7YEM - chains A and D of the 3 polymer chains in the assembly; structure by X-ray diffraction, 2.60 A resolution.

[Chain A]
Molecule: Deoxyribodipyrimidine photo-lyase
From: Methanosarcina mazei
Notes: EC 4.1.99.3
UniProtKB: A0A0F8I5V2 (A0A0F8I5V2_METMZ); residues 3-462 here correspond to UniProt positions 1-460 (UniProt number = residue number - 2)
Sequence (482 residues; each row starts with the number of its first residue; numbers below 1 keep their minus sign (Met-17 is residue -17)):
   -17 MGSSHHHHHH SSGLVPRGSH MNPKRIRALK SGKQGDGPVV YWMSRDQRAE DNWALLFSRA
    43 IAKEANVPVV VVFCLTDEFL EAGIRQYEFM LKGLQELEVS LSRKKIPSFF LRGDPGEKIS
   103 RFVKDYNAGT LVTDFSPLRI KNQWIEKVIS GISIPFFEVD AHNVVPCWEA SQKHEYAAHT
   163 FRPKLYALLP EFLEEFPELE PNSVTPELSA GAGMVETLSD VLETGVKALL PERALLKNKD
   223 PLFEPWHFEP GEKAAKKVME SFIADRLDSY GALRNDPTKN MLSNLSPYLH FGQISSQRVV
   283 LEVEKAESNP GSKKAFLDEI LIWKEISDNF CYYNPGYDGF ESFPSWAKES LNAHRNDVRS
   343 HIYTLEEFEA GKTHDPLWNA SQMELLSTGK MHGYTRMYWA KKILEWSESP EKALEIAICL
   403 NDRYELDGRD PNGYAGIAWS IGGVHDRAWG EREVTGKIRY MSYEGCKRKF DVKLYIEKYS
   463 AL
Not modelled in the structure: -17 to -3, 189-197, 463-464
Construct notes: initiating methionine (-17); expression tag (-16 to 2, 463-464); engineered mutation Thr377 (Met375 in A0A0F8I5V2)
What the authors report for this chain:
  - conformationally variable residues (side-chain flip): Arg441
  - binding site for CPD photolesion containing DNA after repair: Trp431, Arg441
  - catalytic residues: Arg256 (proposed by the authors, not directly observed)

[Chain D]
Molecule: complementary oligonucleotide to the CPD containing DNA
Sequence (14 nucleotides; row label = number of the first residue in the row):
     1 TGCGCGAAGC CGAT

[Interface between chain A and chain D]
Contacting residue pairs (18; chain A residue first):
  Lys155(A) - DG12(D)  phosphate contact
  Tyr158(A) - DC10(D)  sugar contact
  Tyr158(A) - DC11(D)  sugar contact
  Thr162(A) - DC11(D)  phosphate contact
  Thr162(A) - DG12(D)  sugar contact
  Ser327(A) - DC10(D)  phosphate contact
  Trp328(A) - DG9(D)  phosphate contact
  Trp328(A) - DC10(D)  hydrogen bond to the phosphate
  Ala430(A) - DG9(D)  sugar contact
  Trp431(A) - DA7(D)  base contact
  Trp431(A) - DA8(D)  phosphate contact
  Gly432(A) - DA7(D)  phosphate contact
  Gly432(A) - DA8(D)  phosphate contact
  Glu433(A) - DA8(D)  hydrogen bond to the phosphate
  Lys439(A) - DA8(D)  phosphate contact
  Lys439(A) - DG9(D)  salt bridge to the phosphate
  Arg441(A) - DG6(D)  base contact
  Arg450(A) - DT1(D)  base contact
Interface residues without a listed pair, chain A (14 interface residues in all): His161, Arg429

[Overview]
14 residues of chain A and 8 residues of chain D are in contact; the contacts include 2 hydrogen bonds and 1
salt bridge. Polar pairs include Trp328(A)-DC10(D), Glu433(A)-DA8(D) and Lys439(A)-DG9(D). From the paper: the
catalytic residue Arg256(A); a binding site for CPD photolesion containing DNA after repair at Trp431(A) and
Arg441(A).
Here chain A is Deoxyribodipyrimidine photo-lyase (Methanosarcina mazei) and chain D is complementary
oligonucleotide to the CPD containing DNA. Entry 7YEM (TR-SFX MmCPDII-DNA complex: 200 us time-point collected
in SACLA. Includes 200 us, dark, and extrapolated structure ...) was determined by X-ray diffraction together
with 7YC7, 7YCM, 7YCP, 7YCR, 7YD6, 7YD7 and 10 further entries from the same study.
